Entry 8ZGG (electron microscopy, 3.75 A resolution); this record covers chains B and V of the 8 polymer chains in the assembly.

Chain B:
Name: Multifunctional procollagen lysine hydroxylase and glycosyltransferase LH3
From: Homo sapiens
Notes: EC 1.14.11.4, 2.4.1.50, 2.4.1.66
UniProtKB: O60568 (PLOD3_HUMAN); residue numbers follow UniProt; this construct covers 1-738
Amino-acid sequence (778 residues; numbered 1 to 778; the number before each row is that of its first residue):
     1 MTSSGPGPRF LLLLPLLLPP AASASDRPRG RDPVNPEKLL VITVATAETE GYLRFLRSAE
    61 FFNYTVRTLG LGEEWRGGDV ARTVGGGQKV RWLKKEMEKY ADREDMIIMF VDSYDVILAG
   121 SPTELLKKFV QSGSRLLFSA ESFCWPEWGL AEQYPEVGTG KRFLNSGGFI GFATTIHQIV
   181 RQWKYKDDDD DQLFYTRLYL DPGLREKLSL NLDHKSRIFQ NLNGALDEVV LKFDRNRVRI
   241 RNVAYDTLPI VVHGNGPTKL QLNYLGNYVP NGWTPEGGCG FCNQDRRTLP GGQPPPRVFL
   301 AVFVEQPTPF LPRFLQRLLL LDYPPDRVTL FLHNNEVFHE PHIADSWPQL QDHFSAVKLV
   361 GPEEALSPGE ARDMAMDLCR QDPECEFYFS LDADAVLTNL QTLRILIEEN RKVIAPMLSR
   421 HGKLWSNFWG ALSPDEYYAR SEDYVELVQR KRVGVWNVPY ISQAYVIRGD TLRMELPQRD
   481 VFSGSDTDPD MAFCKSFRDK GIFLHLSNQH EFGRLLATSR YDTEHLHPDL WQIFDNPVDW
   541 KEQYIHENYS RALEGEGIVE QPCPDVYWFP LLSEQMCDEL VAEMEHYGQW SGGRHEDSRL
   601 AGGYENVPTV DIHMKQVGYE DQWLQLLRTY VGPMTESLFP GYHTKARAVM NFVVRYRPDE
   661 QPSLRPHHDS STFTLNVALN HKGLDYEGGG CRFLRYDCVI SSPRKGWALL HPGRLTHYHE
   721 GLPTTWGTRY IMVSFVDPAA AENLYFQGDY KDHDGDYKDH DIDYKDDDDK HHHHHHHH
Not modelled in the structure: 1-32, 739-778
Differences from the reference sequence: expression tag (739-778)
Disulfide bonds: Cys279-Cys282, Cys379-Cys385, Cys563-Cys698
Glycans and other covalent adducts: N-acetylglucosamine (NAG) linked to Asn63, Asn548
Metal / ion sites: Mn2+: His253 (together with UDP); Fe2+: Asp669 (together with 2-oxoglutaric acid)
Small-molecule neighbours:
  - 2-oxoglutaric acid (AKG): Tyr656, Ser663, Leu664, His667, Asp669, Asn676, Gly690, Cys691, His719, Gly721, Arg729, Ile731, Phe735
  - UDP (uridine-5'-diphosphate): Val44, Thr46, Trp75, Val80, Ala81, Lys89, Asp112, Ser113, Tyr114, Asp115, His253, Asn255, Gly256, Lys259
Curated features (UniProtKB/Swiss-Prot):
  - binding site (UDP): Val44 to Thr46, Asp112 to Tyr114, Gly256 to Lys259
  - binding site (Mn(2+)): Asp112, Asp115, His253
  - binding site (2-oxoglutarate): Arg599, Tyr656, Asn676, Arg729
  - binding site (Fe cation): His667, Asp669, His719
  - glycosylation (N-linked (GlcNAc...) asparagine): Asn63, Asn548
From the paper describing this entry:
  - mutagenesis - V44A, D112A, D115A, H253A, Y656A, H667A, D669A, H719A: decreased catalytic activity
  - disease-associated variants - V116M, D191N, N223S: decreased catalytic activity (proposed by the authors, not directly observed)

Chain V:
Name: Procollagen galactosyltransferase 1
From: Homo sapiens
Notes: EC 2.4.1.50
UniProtKB: Q8NBJ5 (GT251_HUMAN); residues 30-622 here = UniProt positions 30-622
Amino-acid sequence (653 residues; numbered -27 to 625; the number before each row is that of its first residue; numbers below 1 keep their minus sign (Met-27 is residue -27)):
   -27 MKTIIALSYI FCLVFAWSHP QFEKGGGSGG GSGGSAWSHP QFEKSALEVL FQGPGRAAPP
    33 GADAYFPEER WSPESPLQAP RVLIALLARN AAHALPTTLG ALERLRHPRE RTALWVATDH
    93 NMDNTSTVLR EWLVAVKSLY HSVEWRPAEE PRSYPDEEGP KHWSDSRYEH VMKLRQAALK
   153 SARDMWADYI LFVDADNLIL NPDTLSLLIA ENKTVVAPML DSRAAYSNFW CGMTSQGYYK
   213 RTPAYIPIRK RDRRGCFAVP MVHSTFLIDL RKAASRNLAF YPPHPDYTWS FDDIIVFAFS
   273 CKQAEVQMYV CNKEEYGFLP VPLRAHSTLQ DEAESFMHVQ LEVMVKHPPA EPSRFISAPT
   333 KTPDKMGFDE VFMINLRRRQ DRRERMLRAL QAQEIECRLV EAVDGKAMNT SQVEALGIQM
   393 LPGYRDPYHG RPLTKGELGC FLSHYNIWKE VVDRGLQKSL VFEDDLRFEI FFKRRLMNLM
   453 RDVEREGLDW DLIYVGRKRM QVEHPEKAVP RVRNLVEADY SYWTLAYVIS LQGARKLLAA
   513 EPLSKMLPVD EFLPVMFDKH PVSEYKAHFS LRNLHAFSVE PLLIYPTHYT GDDGYVSDTE
   573 TSVVWNNEHV KTDWDRAKSQ KMREQQALSR EAKNSDVLQS PLDSAARDEL AAA
Not modelled in the structure: -27 to 35, 623-625
Differences from the reference sequence: initiating methionine (-27); expression tag (-26 to 29, 623-625)
Disulfide bonds: Cys228-Cys283
Glycans and other covalent adducts: N-acetylglucosamine (NAG) linked to Asn184
Metal / ion sites: Mn2+: Asp168 (together with UDP-glucose phosphonate)
Small-molecule neighbours: UDP-glucose phosphonate (660; [[(2R,3S,4R,5R)-5-[2,4-bis(oxidanylidene)pyrimidin-1-yl]-3,4-bis(oxidanyl)oxolan-2-yl]methoxy-oxidanyl-phosphoryl]oxy-[[(2S,3R,4S,5S,6R)-6-(hydroxymethyl)-3,4,5-tris(oxidanyl)oxan-2-yl]methyl]phosphinic acid): Leu59, Ala60, Arg61, Asp91, His92, Tyr126, Trp135, Arg139, His142, Val143, Arg147, Asp166, Ala167, Asp168, Tyr198, His235, Ser236, Asp265, Ile266, Pro294
Curated features (UniProtKB/Swiss-Prot):
  - motif: Arg619 to Leu622 (Endoplasmic reticulum retention motif)
  - glycosylation (N-linked (GlcNAc...) asparagine): Asn96, Asn184, Asn381
From the paper describing this entry:
  - Mn2+ coordination: Asp168
  - mutagenesis - Y126A, R139A, R147A, D166A, D168A: decreased catalytic activity
  - mutagenesis - R354A, E435A, D437A, T571A: abolished catalytic activity
  - catalytic residues: Asp522 (proposed by the authors, not directly observed)
  - disease-associated variants - L151R, A154P, G377R: decreased catalytic activity (proposed by the authors, not directly observed)

Chain B / chain V interface:
Pairs across the interface (5; chain B residue first):
  Asp227(B) with Lys212(V), salt bridge; Pro215(V)
  Val243(B) with Ala216(V), hydrophobic; Arg225(V), hydrogen bond (backbone-side chain)
  Ala244(B) with Arg225(V)
Interface residues without a listed pair, chain B (5 interface residues in all): Glu228, Asp246

Summary:
Chain B and chain V form an interface of 5 and 4 residues respectively; the contacts include 1 hydrogen bond
and 1 salt bridge. Among the polar pairs are Asp227(B)-Lys212(V) and Val243(B)-Arg225(V). From the paper: the
catalytic residue Asp522(V); V44A, D112A and D115A of chain B, among others, reduce catalytic activity; 23
substitutions were tested in all.
Here chain B is Multifunctional procollagen lysine hydroxylase and glycosyltransferase LH3 and chain V is
Procollagen galactosyltransferase 1, both from Homo sapiens. Entry 8ZGG (Human lysine O-link glycosylation
complex, LH3/ColGalT1 with bound UDP-glucose) was determined by electron microscopy together with 8ZGC, 8ZGE
and 8ZGH from the same study.
